PDB entry 1NQG | X-ray diffraction, 3.31 A resolution | chain A

[Chain A]
Protein: vitamin b12 receptor
Source organism: Escherichia coli
UniProtKB: P06129 (BTUB_ECOLI); residues 1-594 here correspond to UniProt positions 21-614 (UniProt number = residue number + 20)
Amino-acid sequence (594 residues; row label = number of the first residue in the row):
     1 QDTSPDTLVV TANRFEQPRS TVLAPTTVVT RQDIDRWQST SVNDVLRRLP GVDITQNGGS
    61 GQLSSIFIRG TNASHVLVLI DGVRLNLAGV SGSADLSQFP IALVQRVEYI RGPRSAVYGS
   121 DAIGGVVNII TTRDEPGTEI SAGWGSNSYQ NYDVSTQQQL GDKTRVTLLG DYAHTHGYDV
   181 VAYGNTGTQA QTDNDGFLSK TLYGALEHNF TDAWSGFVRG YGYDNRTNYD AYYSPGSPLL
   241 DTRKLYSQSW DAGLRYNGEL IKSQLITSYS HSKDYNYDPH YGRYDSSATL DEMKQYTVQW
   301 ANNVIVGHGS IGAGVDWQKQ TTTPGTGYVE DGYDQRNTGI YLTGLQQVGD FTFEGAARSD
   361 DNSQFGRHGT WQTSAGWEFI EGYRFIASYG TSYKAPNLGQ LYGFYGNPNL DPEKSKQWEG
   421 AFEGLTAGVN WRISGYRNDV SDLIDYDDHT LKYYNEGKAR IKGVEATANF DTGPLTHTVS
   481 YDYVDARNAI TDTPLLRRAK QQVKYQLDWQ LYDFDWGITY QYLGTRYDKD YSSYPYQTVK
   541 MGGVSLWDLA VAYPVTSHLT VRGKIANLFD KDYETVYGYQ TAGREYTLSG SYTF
Disordered / not traced: 1-5, 232-240, 281-284
Ion coordination: Ca2+ site 1: Asp179, Gln191, Asp193, Asp195, Asp230; Ca2+ site 2: Asp193, Tyr229, Asp230; Ca2+ site 3: Glu378, Glu381
UniProt features mapped onto this chain:
  - motif: Asp6 to Asn13 (TonB box), Tyr577 to Phe594 (TonB C-terminal box)
  - binding site (cyanocob(III)alamin): Leu63, Ser65, Asn72, Val90, Ser91, Ala231, Thr289, Arg497, Tyr531
  - binding site (Ca(2+)): Asp179, Gln191, Asp193, Asp195, Tyr229, Asp230, Asp241
What the authors report for this chain:
  - Ca2+ coordination: Tyr229

[Summary]
The Ca2+ site 1 is built by Asp179, Gln191, Asp193, Asp195 and Asp230. Asp193, Tyr229 and Asp230 coordinate
Ca2+ site 2. Curated annotation (UniProt) lists 9 cyanocob(III)alamin-binding residues and 7 Ca2+-binding
residues. The paper reports Ca2+ coordination by Tyr229.
Chain A is vitamin b12 receptor (Escherichia coli); the structure, Outer membrane cobalamin transporter (btub)
from E. coli, with bound calcium, was determined by X-ray diffraction (same publication as 1NQE, 1NQF and
1NQH).
